7MSC - chains A and C of the 55 polymer chains in the assembly; structure by electron microscopy, 2.97 A resolution.

== Chain A ==
Molecule: 23S rRNA
Source organism: Mycobacterium tuberculosis (strain ATCC 25618 / H37Rv)
Sequence (3138 nucleotides; numbered 1 to 3138; the number before each row is that of its first residue):
     1 UUGUAAGUGU CUAAGGGCGC AUGGUGGAUG CCUUGGCAUC GAGAGCCGAU GAAGGACGUG
    61 GGAGGCUGCG AUAUGCCUCG GGGAGCUGUC AACCGAGCGU GGAUCCGAGG AUUUCCGAAU
   121 GGGGAAACCC AGCACGAGUG AUGUCGUGCU ACCCGCAUCU GAAUAUAUAG GGUGCGGGAG
   181 GGAACGCGGG GAAGUGAAAC AUCUCAGUAC CCGUAGGAGG AGAAAACAAU UGUGAUUCCG
   241 CAAGUAGUGG CGAGCGAACG CGGAACAGGC UAAACCGCAC GCAUGGGUAA CCGGGUAGGG
   301 GUUGUGUGUG CGGGGUUGUG GGAGGAUAUG UCUCAGCGCU ACCCGGCUGA GAGGCAGUCA
   361 GAAAGUGUCG UGGUUAGCGG AAGUGGCCUG GGAUGGUCUG CCGUAGACGG UGAGAGCCCG
   421 GUACGCGAAA ACCCGGCACC UGCCUAGUAU CAAUUCCCGA GUAGCAGCGG GCCCGUGGAA
   481 UCCGCUGUGA AUCCGCCGGG ACCACCCGGU AAGCCUAAAU ACUCCUCGAU GACCGAUAGC
   541 GGAUUAGUAC CGUGAGGGAA UGGUGAAAAG UACCCCGGGA GGGGAGUGAA AGAGUACCUG
   601 AAACCGUGUG CCUACAAUCC GUCAGAGCCU CCUUUUCCUC UCCGGAGGAG GGUGGUGAUG
   661 GCGUGCCUUU UGAAGAAUGA GCCUGCGAGU CAGGGACAUG UCGCAAGGUU AACCCGUGUG
   721 GGGUAGCCGC AGCGAAAGCG AGUCUGAAUA GGGCGACCCA CACGCGCAUA CGCGCGUGUG
   781 AAUAGUGGCG UGUUCUGGAC CCGAAGCGGA GUGAUCUACC CAUGGCCAGG GUGAAGCGCG
   841 GGUAAGACCG CGUGGAGGCC CGAACCCACU UAGGUUGAAG ACUGAGGGGA UGAGCUGUGG
   901 GUAGGGGUGA AAGGCCAAUC AAACUCCGUG AUAGCUGGUU CUCCCCGAAA UGCAUUUAGG
   961 UGCAGCGUUG CGUGGUUCAC CGCGGAGGUA GAGCUACUGG AUGGCCGAUG GGCCCUACUA
  1021 GGUUACUGAC GUCAGCCAAA CUCCGAAUGC CGUGGUGUAA AGCGUGGCAG UGAGACGGCG
  1081 GGGGAUAAGC UCCGUACGUC GAAAGGGAAA CAGCCCAGAU CGCCGGCUAA GGCCCCCAAG
  1141 CGUGUGCUAA GUGGGAAAGG AUGUGCAGUC GCAAAGACAA CCAGGAGGUU GGCUUAGAAG
  1201 CAGCCACCCU UGAAAGAGUG CGUAAUAGCU CACUGGUCAA GUGAUUGUGC GCCGAUAAUG
  1261 UAGCGGGGCU CAAGCACACC GCCGAAGCCG CGGCACAUCC ACCUUGUGGU GGGUGUGGGU
  1321 AGGGGAGCGU CCCUCAUUCA GCGAAGCCAC CGGGUGACCG GUGGUGGAGG GUGGGGGAGU
  1381 GAGAAUGCAG GCAUGAGUAG CGACAAGGCA AGUGAGAACC UUGCCCGCCG AAAGACCAAG
  1441 GGUUCCUGGG CCAGGCCAGU CCGCCCAGGG UGAGUCGGGA CCUAAGGCGA GGCCGACAGG
  1501 CGUAGUCGAU GGACAACGGG UUGAUAUUCC CGUACCCGUG UGUGGGCGCC CGUGACGAAU
  1561 CAGCGGUACU AACCACCCAA AACCGGAUCG AUCACUCCCC UUCGGGGGUG UGGAGUUCUG
  1621 GGGCUGCGUG GGAACUUCGC UGGUAGUAGU CAAGCGAAGG GGUGACGCAG GAAGGUAGCC
  1681 GUACCAGUCA GUGGUAACAC UGGGGCAAGC CGGUAGGGAG AGCGAUAGGC AAAUCCGUCG
  1741 CUCACUAAUC CUGAGAGGUG ACGCAUAGCC GGUUGAGGCG AAUUCGGUGA UCCUCUGCUG
  1801 CCAAGAAAAG CCUCUAGCGA GCACACACAC GGCCCGUACC CCAAACCGAC ACAGGUGGUC
  1861 AGGUAGAGCA UACCAAGGCG UACGAGAUAA CUAUGGUUAA GGAACUCGGC AAAAUGCCCC
  1921 CGUAACUUCG GGAGAAGGGG GACCGGAAUA UCGUGAACAC CCUUGCGGUG GGAGCGGGAU
  1981 CCGGUCGCAG AAACCAGUGA GGAGCGACUG UUUACUAAAA ACACAGGUCC GUGCGAAGUC
  2041 GCAAGACGAU GUAUACGGAC UGACGCCUGC CCGGUGCUGG AAGGUUAAGA GGACCCGUUA
  2101 ACCCGCAAGG GUGAAGCGGA GAAUUUAAGC CCCAGUAAAC GGCGGUGGUA ACUAUAACCA
  2161 UCCUAAGGUA GCGAAAUUCC UUGUCGGGUA AGUUCCGACC UGCACGAAUG GCGUAACGAC
  2221 UUCUCAACUG UCUCAACCAU AGACUCGGCG AAAUUGCACU ACGAGUAAAG AUGCUCGUUA
  2281 CGCGCGGCAG GACGAAAAGA CCCCGGGACC UUCACUACAA CUUGGUAUUG AUGUUCGGUA
  2341 CGGUUUGUGU AGGAUAGGUG GGAGACUGUG AAACCUCGAC GCCAGUUGGG GCGGAGUCGU
  2401 UGUUGAAAUA CCACUCUGAU CGUAUUGGGC AUCUAACCUC GAACCCUGAA UCGGGUUUAG
  2461 GGACAGUGCC UGGCGGGUAG UUUAACUGGG GCGGUUGCCU CCUAAAAUGU AACGGAGGCG
  2521 CCCAAAGGUU CCCUCAACCU GGACGGCAAU CAGGUGGCGA GUGUAAAUGC ACAAGGGAGC
  2581 UUGACUGCGA GACUUACAAG UCAAGCAGGG ACGAAAGUCG GGAUUAGUGA UCCGGCACCC
  2641 CCGAGUGGAA GGGGUGUCGC UCAACGGAUA AAAGGUACCC CGGGGAUAAC AGGCUGAUCU
  2701 UCCCCAAGAG UCCAUAUCGA CGGGAUGGUU UGGCACCUCG AUGUCGGCUC GUCGCAUCCU
  2761 GGGGCUGGAG CAGGUCCCAA GGGUUGGGCU GUUCGCCCAU UAAAGCGGCA CGCGAGCUGG
  2821 GUUUAGAACG UCGUGAGACA GUUCGGUCUC UAUCCGCCGC GCGCGUCAGA AACUUGAGGA
  2881 AACCUGUCCC UAGUACGAGA GGACCGGGAC GGACGAACCU CUGGUGCACC AGUUGUCCCG
  2941 CCAGGGGCAC CGCUGGAUAG CCACGUUCGG UCAGGAUAAC CGCUGAAAGC AUCUAAGCGG
  3001 GAAACCUUCU CCAAGAUCAG GUUUCUCACC CACUUGGUGG GAUAAGGCCC CCCGCAGAAC
  3061 ACGGGUUCAA UAGGUCAGAC CUGGAAGCUC AGUAAUGGGU GUAGGGAACU GGUGCUAACC
  3121 GGCCGAAAAC UUACAACA
Disordered / not traced: 1-4, 1013-1022, 3133-3138
Modified / non-standard residues: 5MU (5-methyluridine 5'-monophosphate) at position 2177; OMG (o2'-methylguanosine-5'-monophosphate) at position 2791
Ion coordination: Mg2+ site 1: C31, G1370; Mg2+ site 2: C46, G217; Mg2+ site 3: G65, U89; Mg2+ site 4 near U72 (its only coordinating residue here); Mg2+ site 5 near U120 (its only coordinating residue here); Mg2+ site 6: A162, U166; Mg2+ site 7: G194, U2481; Mg2+ site 8: A199, C200; Mg2+ site 9 near G220 (its only coordinating residue here); Mg2+ site 10 near C251 (its only coordinating residue here); Mg2+ site 11: G379, G421; Mg2+ site 12: U411, C418; 153 more Mg2+ sites not listed
Residues lining bound ligands: N-formylmethionine (FME): G2299, A2300, C2301, A2689, U2744, U2823

== Chain C ==
Protein: 50S ribosomal protein L2
Source organism: Mycobacterium tuberculosis (strain ATCC 25618 / H37Rv)
UniProt: P9WHA5 (RL2_MYCTU); residues 1-280 here = UniProt positions 1-280
Chain sequence (280 residues; each row starts with the number of its first residue):
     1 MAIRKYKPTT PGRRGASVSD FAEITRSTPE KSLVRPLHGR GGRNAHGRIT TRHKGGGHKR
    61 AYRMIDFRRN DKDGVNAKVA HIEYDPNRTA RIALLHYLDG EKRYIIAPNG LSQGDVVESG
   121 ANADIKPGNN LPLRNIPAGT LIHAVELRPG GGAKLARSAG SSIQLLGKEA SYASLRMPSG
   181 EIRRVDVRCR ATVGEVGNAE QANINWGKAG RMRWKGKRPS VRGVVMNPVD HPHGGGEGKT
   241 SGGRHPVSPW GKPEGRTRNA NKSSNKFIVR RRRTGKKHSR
Disordered / not traced: 1, 274-280
Ion coordination: Mg2+ near Gly238 (its only coordinating residue here)

== Interface between chain A and chain C ==
Residue-residue contacts (261):
  C819(A) - Arg43(C)  hydrogen bond to the sugar
  C819(A) - Arg218(C)  hydrogen bond to the phosphate
  C820(A) - Arg40(C)  sugar contact
  C820(A) - Gly41(C)  sugar contact
  C820(A) - Arg43(C)  hydrogen bond to the sugar
  C820(A) - Gly55(C)  phosphate contact
  C820(A) - Gly56(C)  phosphate contact
  C820(A) - Arg218(C)  salt bridge to the phosphate
  C821(A) - Gly39(C)  sugar contact
  C821(A) - Gly56(C)  hydrogen bond to the phosphate
  A822(A) - His38(C)  phosphate contact
  A822(A) - Gly39(C)  hydrogen bond to the phosphate
  U823(A) - Lys59(C)  salt bridge to the phosphate
  A834(A) - Lys7(C)  phosphate contact
  A834(A) - Thr9(C)  sugar contact
  A835(A) - Arg4(C)  hydrogen bond to the sugar
  A835(A) - Lys7(C)  phosphate contact
  A856(A) - Arg13(C)  sugar contact
  G857(A) - Thr10(C)  phosphate contact
  G857(A) - Arg13(C)  sugar contact
  G858(A) - Thr10(C)  hydrogen bond to the phosphate
  G858(A) - Gly12(C)  phosphate contact
  G858(A) - Arg13(C)  salt bridge to the phosphate
  G858(A) - Lys208(C)  salt bridge to the phosphate
  G858(A) - Ala209(C)  hydrogen bond to the base
  G858(A) - Gly210(C)  hydrogen bond to the base
  C859(A) - Thr10(C)  sugar contact
  A893(A) - Lys208(C)  salt bridge to the phosphate
  A893(A) - Ala209(C)  base contact
  A893(A) - Gly210(C)  sugar contact
  A893(A) - Arg213(C)  hydrogen bond to the base
  A893(A) - Trp214(C)  hydrogen bond to the phosphate
  G901(A) - Arg43(C)  base contact
  G901(A) - Gly47(C)  sugar contact
  U902(A) - His46(C)  sugar contact
  U902(A) - Gly47(C)  sugar contact
  U902(A) - Arg48(C)  sugar contact
  A903(A) - Arg48(C)  salt bridge to the phosphate
  G904(A) - Arg48(C)  salt bridge to the phosphate
  G906(A) - Arg48(C)  hydrogen bond to the sugar
  G907(A) - Arg48(C)  sugar contact
  U908(A) - Arg48(C)  phosphate contact
  U908(A) - Ile49(C)  hydrogen bond to the phosphate
  G909(A) - Ile49(C)  phosphate contact
  G909(A) - Asp230(C)  hydrogen bond to the base
  A910(A) - Arg213(C)  base contact
  A910(A) - Arg218(C)  salt bridge to the phosphate
  A910(A) - Pro219(C)  sugar contact
  A910(A) - Val221(C)  sugar contact
  A911(A) - Val221(C)  base contact
  A911(A) - Val225(C)  hydrogen bond to the sugar
  A911(A) - Met226(C)  base contact
  A911(A) - Asp230(C)  base contact
  A912(A) - Val225(C)  phosphate contact
  G913(A) - Asn227(C)  sugar contact
  G913(A) - Val229(C)  base contact
  A922(A) - Val229(C)  base contact
  A1485(A) - His38(C)  phosphate contact
  G1486(A) - His38(C)  phosphate contact
  C1501(A) - His46(C)  phosphate contact
  G1502(A) - Ala45(C)  phosphate contact
  G1662(A) - Ser32(C)  phosphate contact
  U1663(A) - Lys31(C)  salt bridge to the phosphate
  G1664(A) - Lys31(C)  base contact
  A1665(A) - Lys31(C)  sugar contact
  A1727(A) - Val75(C)  base contact
  A1727(A) - Asp99(C)  sugar contact
  G1728(A) - Asp99(C)  sugar contact
  G1728(A) - Glu101(C)  sugar contact
  G1737(A) - Asp99(C)  hydrogen bond to the base
  G1737(A) - Gly100(C)  hydrogen bond to the sugar
  G1737(A) - Lys102(C)  phosphate contact
  U1738(A) - His96(C)  sugar contact
  U1738(A) - Tyr97(C)  sugar contact
  U1738(A) - Leu98(C)  sugar contact
  U1738(A) - Lys102(C)  salt bridge to the phosphate
  C1802(A) - Arg4(C)  salt bridge to the phosphate
  C1802(A) - Phe21(C)  phosphate contact
  A1803(A) - Val18(C)  phosphate contact
  A1803(A) - His58(C)  base contact
  A1803(A) - Arg211(C)  salt bridge to the phosphate
  A1803(A) - Trp214(C)  stacking on the base
  A1804(A) - Phe21(C)  base contact
  A1804(A) - Ser27(C)  base contact
  A1804(A) - His58(C)  sugar contact
  A1804(A) - Lys59(C)  sugar contact
  A1804(A) - Arg60(C)  salt bridge to the phosphate
  A1804(A) - Arg63(C)  hydrogen bond to the sugar
  A1804(A) - Tyr84(C)  hydrogen bond to the phosphate
  A1804(A) - Pro86(C)  phosphate contact
  G1805(A) - His58(C)  base contact
  G1805(A) - Lys59(C)  sugar contact
  G1805(A) - Arg60(C)  sugar contact
  G1805(A) - Ala61(C)  hydrogen bond to the phosphate
  G1805(A) - Arg63(C)  salt bridge to the phosphate
  G1805(A) - Pro86(C)  phosphate contact
  A1806(A) - Pro36(C)  sugar contact
  A1806(A) - Lys59(C)  hydrogen bond to the sugar
  A1807(A) - Pro36(C)  sugar contact
  U1928(A) - Arg14(C)  hydrogen bond to the base
  C1929(A) - Pro8(C)  phosphate contact
  G1930(A) - Pro8(C)  base contact
  G1930(A) - Thr9(C)  sugar contact
  G1930(A) - Arg14(C)  hydrogen bond to the base
  A2007(A) - Pro11(C)  base contact
  C2008(A) - Pro11(C)  base contact
  C2022(A) - Arg222(C)  salt bridge to the phosphate
  C2022(A) - Val225(C)  phosphate contact
  A2023(A) - Pro219(C)  sugar contact
  A2023(A) - Ser220(C)  phosphate contact
  A2023(A) - Val221(C)  phosphate contact
  A2023(A) - Arg222(C)  salt bridge to the phosphate
  C2024(A) - Ala209(C)  sugar contact
  C2024(A) - Ser220(C)  hydrogen bond to the phosphate
  A2025(A) - Asn205(C)  hydrogen bond to the sugar
  A2025(A) - Trp206(C)  hydrogen bond to the sugar
  A2025(A) - Gly207(C)  hydrogen bond to the sugar
  A2025(A) - Lys208(C)  sugar contact
  A2025(A) - Met212(C)  sugar contact
  A2025(A) - Lys217(C)  salt bridge to the phosphate
  G2026(A) - Asn205(C)  sugar contact
  G2026(A) - Trp206(C)  hydrogen bond to the phosphate
  G2031(A) - Gly255(C)  sugar contact
  G2031(A) - Arg256(C)  salt bridge to the phosphate
  G2031(A) - Thr257(C)  hydrogen bond to the sugar
  G2031(A) - Arg271(C)  salt bridge to the phosphate
  G2031(A) - Arg272(C)  salt bridge to the phosphate
  U2032(A) - Thr257(C)  hydrogen bond to the phosphate
  U2032(A) - Arg258(C)  hydrogen bond to the phosphate
  U2032(A) - Arg271(C)  salt bridge to the phosphate
  U2032(A) - Arg272(C)  salt bridge to the phosphate
  G2033(A) - Leu155(C)  base contact
  G2033(A) - Met177(C)  sugar contact
  G2033(A) - Pro178(C)  base contact
  G2033(A) - Ser179(C)  hydrogen bond to the base
  G2033(A) - Arg183(C)  hydrogen bond to the sugar
  G2033(A) - Arg258(C)  salt bridge to the phosphate
  C2034(A) - Leu147(C)  sugar contact
  C2034(A) - Lys154(C)  sugar contact
  C2034(A) - Arg183(C)  salt bridge to the phosphate
  C2034(A) - Arg258(C)  salt bridge to the phosphate
  C2034(A) - Lys262(C)  salt bridge to the phosphate
  C2034(A) - Ser264(C)  hydrogen bond to the phosphate
  G2035(A) - Lys154(C)  salt bridge to the phosphate
  A2037(A) - Thr257(C)  hydrogen bond to the sugar
  G2038(A) - Thr50(C)  hydrogen bond to the base
  G2038(A) - Thr51(C)  hydrogen bond to the base
  G2038(A) - Trp250(C)  sugar contact
  U2039(A) - Ile49(C)  sugar contact
  U2039(A) - Thr50(C)  base contact
  U2039(A) - Trp250(C)  sugar contact
  C2040(A) - Asn44(C)  hydrogen bond to the base
  C2040(A) - His46(C)  hydrogen bond to the sugar
  C2040(A) - Arg48(C)  hydrogen bond to the phosphate
  G2041(A) - Arg48(C)  salt bridge to the phosphate
  G2045(A) - His46(C)  base contact
  A2046(A) - Asn44(C)  sugar contact
  A2046(A) - Ala45(C)  hydrogen bond to the sugar
  C2047(A) - Arg40(C)  salt bridge to the phosphate
  C2047(A) - Gly42(C)  hydrogen bond to the sugar
  C2047(A) - Arg43(C)  sugar contact
  C2047(A) - Asn44(C)  sugar contact
  C2047(A) - Thr50(C)  hydrogen bond to the sugar
  G2048(A) - Arg40(C)  phosphate contact
  G2048(A) - Thr51(C)  hydrogen bond to the sugar
  G2048(A) - Lys54(C)  hydrogen bond to the phosphate
  A2049(A) - Lys54(C)  salt bridge to the phosphate
  U2050(A) - Leu37(C)  phosphate contact
  U2050(A) - Tyr62(C)  stacking on the base
  G2051(A) - Tyr62(C)  hydrogen bond to the phosphate
  G2051(A) - Asn87(C)  sugar contact
  G2051(A) - Arg88(C)  salt bridge to the phosphate
  G2051(A) - Arg157(C)  salt bridge to the phosphate
  U2052(A) - Arg88(C)  salt bridge to the phosphate
  U2052(A) - Lys154(C)  hydrogen bond to the sugar
  U2052(A) - Leu155(C)  sugar contact
  U2052(A) - Ala156(C)  hydrogen bond to the sugar
  U2052(A) - Arg157(C)  salt bridge to the phosphate
  U2052(A) - Ser158(C)  sugar contact
  A2053(A) - Ala156(C)  hydrogen bond to the phosphate
  A2053(A) - Arg157(C)  hydrogen bond to the phosphate
  A2053(A) - Ser158(C)  hydrogen bond to the phosphate
  A2053(A) - Ser161(C)  hydrogen bond to the phosphate
  A2053(A) - Pro178(C)  sugar contact
  A2053(A) - Ser179(C)  hydrogen bond to the sugar
  A2053(A) - Arg272(C)  base contact
  U2054(A) - Ser158(C)  sugar contact
  U2054(A) - Ala159(C)  hydrogen bond to the sugar
  U2054(A) - Gly160(C)  base contact
  U2054(A) - Ala199(C)  hydrogen bond to the base
  U2054(A) - Gln201(C)  hydrogen bond to the sugar
  U2054(A) - Ala202(C)  hydrogen bond to the base
  A2055(A) - Thr89(C)  sugar contact
  A2055(A) - Ser158(C)  hydrogen bond to the sugar
  A2055(A) - Gln201(C)  phosphate contact
  G2057(A) - Thr51(C)  phosphate contact
  G2057(A) - Lys54(C)  salt bridge to the phosphate
  G2058(A) - Arg52(C)  salt bridge to the phosphate
  G2058(A) - His53(C)  salt bridge to the phosphate
  G2058(A) - Ser248(C)  sugar contact
  G2058(A) - Pro249(C)  phosphate contact
  G2058(A) - Glu254(C)  base contact
  A2059(A) - Arg52(C)  salt bridge to the phosphate
  A2059(A) - His231(C)  salt bridge to the phosphate
  A2059(A) - His233(C)  hydrogen bond to the phosphate
  A2059(A) - Pro246(C)  sugar contact
  A2059(A) - Val247(C)  sugar contact
  A2059(A) - Pro249(C)  phosphate contact
  A2059(A) - Glu254(C)  sugar contact
  C2060(A) - Arg222(C)  phosphate contact
  C2060(A) - Gly223(C)  hydrogen bond to the phosphate
  C2060(A) - Val224(C)  hydrogen bond to the phosphate
  C2060(A) - His233(C)  salt bridge to the phosphate
  U2061(A) - Arg222(C)  salt bridge to the phosphate
  G2062(A) - Arg222(C)  hydrogen bond to the base
  U2075(A) - His245(C)  hydrogen bond to the base
  G2076(A) - His245(C)  sugar contact
  C2077(A) - Glu254(C)  hydrogen bond to the sugar
  C2077(A) - Gly255(C)  phosphate contact
  U2078(A) - Gly255(C)  phosphate contact
  U2078(A) - Arg256(C)  hydrogen bond to the sugar
  G2079(A) - Arg256(C)  salt bridge to the phosphate
  A2139(A) - Pro246(C)  sugar contact
  C2140(A) - Ser241(C)  phosphate contact
  C2140(A) - Arg244(C)  sugar contact
  C2140(A) - His245(C)  base contact
  G2141(A) - Ser241(C)  phosphate contact
  U2209(A) - Lys239(C)  base contact
  U2209(A) - Thr240(C)  base contact
  U2209(A) - Ser241(C)  hydrogen bond to the sugar
  G2210(A) - Lys239(C)  salt bridge to the phosphate
  A2215(A) - Arg14(C)  base contact
  C2310(A) - Pro228(C)  phosphate contact
  U2311(A) - Pro228(C)  phosphate contact
  U2312(A) - Arg244(C)  salt bridge to the phosphate
  U2322(A) - Asn259(C)  phosphate contact
  U2323(A) - Asn261(C)  phosphate contact
  U2439(A) - Arg148(C)  hydrogen bond to the sugar
  G2441(A) - Arg148(C)  salt bridge to the phosphate
  G2441(A) - Pro149(C)  hydrogen bond to the sugar
  G2441(A) - Gly150(C)  sugar contact
  G2441(A) - Gly151(C)  hydrogen bond to the sugar
  A2442(A) - Arg68(C)  salt bridge to the phosphate
  A2442(A) - Gly150(C)  sugar contact
  A2459(A) - Arg188(C)  phosphate contact
  G2460(A) - Arg188(C)  salt bridge to the phosphate
  G2461(A) - Tyr172(C)  phosphate contact
  G2462(A) - Lys266(C)  phosphate contact
  G2477(A) - Arg244(C)  salt bridge to the phosphate
  A2828(A) - Glu237(C)  phosphate contact
  A2828(A) - Lys239(C)  phosphate contact
  C2829(A) - Gly238(C)  phosphate contact
  C2829(A) - Lys239(C)  hydrogen bond to the phosphate
  U2834(A) - Gly243(C)  sugar contact
  G2835(A) - Gly243(C)  sugar contact
  A2836(A) - Gly234(C)  phosphate contact
  A2836(A) - Gly235(C)  phosphate contact
  A2836(A) - Gly236(C)  hydrogen bond to the phosphate
  G2837(A) - Gly236(C)  hydrogen bond to the phosphate
  G2837(A) - Glu237(C)  hydrogen bond to the base
  A2838(A) - Glu237(C)  phosphate contact
Interface residues without a listed pair, chain A (120 interface residues in all): G892, G1667, C1739, U2009, C2030, A2036, C2056, A2063, G2466
Interface residues without a listed pair, chain C (145 interface residues in all): Tyr6, Ile24, Pro29, Arg35, Phe67, Lys78, Glu181, Ile204, Pro232, Gly242, Gly251, Lys252, Pro253, Ile268

== In short ==
The interface between chain A and chain C involves 120 residues on one side and 145 on the other, with 73
hydrogen bonds, 48 salt bridges and 2 aromatic stacking contacts. Polar contacts include G858(A)-Ala209(C),
G858(A)-Gly210(C) and A893(A)-Arg213(C). Ligands of chain A: N-formylmethionine.
Here chain A is 23S rRNA and chain C is 50S ribosomal protein L2, both from Mycobacterium tuberculosis (strain
ATCC 25618 / H37Rv). Entry 7MSC (Mtb 70SIC in complex with MtbEttA at Pre_R0 state) was determined by electron
microscopy, deposited together with 7MSH, 7MSM, 7MSZ, 7MT2, 7MT3 and 7MT7.
